9BVT - chains A and E of the 14 polymer chains in the assembly; structure by X-ray diffraction, 3.40 A resolution.

Chain A:
Name: DNA-directed RNA polymerase II subunit RPB1
From: Saccharomyces cerevisiae
Notes: EC 2.7.7.6
UniProt: P04050 (RPB1_YEAST); residue numbers follow UniProt; this construct covers 1-1733
Chain sequence (1733 residues; numbered 1 to 1733; the number before each row is that of its first residue):
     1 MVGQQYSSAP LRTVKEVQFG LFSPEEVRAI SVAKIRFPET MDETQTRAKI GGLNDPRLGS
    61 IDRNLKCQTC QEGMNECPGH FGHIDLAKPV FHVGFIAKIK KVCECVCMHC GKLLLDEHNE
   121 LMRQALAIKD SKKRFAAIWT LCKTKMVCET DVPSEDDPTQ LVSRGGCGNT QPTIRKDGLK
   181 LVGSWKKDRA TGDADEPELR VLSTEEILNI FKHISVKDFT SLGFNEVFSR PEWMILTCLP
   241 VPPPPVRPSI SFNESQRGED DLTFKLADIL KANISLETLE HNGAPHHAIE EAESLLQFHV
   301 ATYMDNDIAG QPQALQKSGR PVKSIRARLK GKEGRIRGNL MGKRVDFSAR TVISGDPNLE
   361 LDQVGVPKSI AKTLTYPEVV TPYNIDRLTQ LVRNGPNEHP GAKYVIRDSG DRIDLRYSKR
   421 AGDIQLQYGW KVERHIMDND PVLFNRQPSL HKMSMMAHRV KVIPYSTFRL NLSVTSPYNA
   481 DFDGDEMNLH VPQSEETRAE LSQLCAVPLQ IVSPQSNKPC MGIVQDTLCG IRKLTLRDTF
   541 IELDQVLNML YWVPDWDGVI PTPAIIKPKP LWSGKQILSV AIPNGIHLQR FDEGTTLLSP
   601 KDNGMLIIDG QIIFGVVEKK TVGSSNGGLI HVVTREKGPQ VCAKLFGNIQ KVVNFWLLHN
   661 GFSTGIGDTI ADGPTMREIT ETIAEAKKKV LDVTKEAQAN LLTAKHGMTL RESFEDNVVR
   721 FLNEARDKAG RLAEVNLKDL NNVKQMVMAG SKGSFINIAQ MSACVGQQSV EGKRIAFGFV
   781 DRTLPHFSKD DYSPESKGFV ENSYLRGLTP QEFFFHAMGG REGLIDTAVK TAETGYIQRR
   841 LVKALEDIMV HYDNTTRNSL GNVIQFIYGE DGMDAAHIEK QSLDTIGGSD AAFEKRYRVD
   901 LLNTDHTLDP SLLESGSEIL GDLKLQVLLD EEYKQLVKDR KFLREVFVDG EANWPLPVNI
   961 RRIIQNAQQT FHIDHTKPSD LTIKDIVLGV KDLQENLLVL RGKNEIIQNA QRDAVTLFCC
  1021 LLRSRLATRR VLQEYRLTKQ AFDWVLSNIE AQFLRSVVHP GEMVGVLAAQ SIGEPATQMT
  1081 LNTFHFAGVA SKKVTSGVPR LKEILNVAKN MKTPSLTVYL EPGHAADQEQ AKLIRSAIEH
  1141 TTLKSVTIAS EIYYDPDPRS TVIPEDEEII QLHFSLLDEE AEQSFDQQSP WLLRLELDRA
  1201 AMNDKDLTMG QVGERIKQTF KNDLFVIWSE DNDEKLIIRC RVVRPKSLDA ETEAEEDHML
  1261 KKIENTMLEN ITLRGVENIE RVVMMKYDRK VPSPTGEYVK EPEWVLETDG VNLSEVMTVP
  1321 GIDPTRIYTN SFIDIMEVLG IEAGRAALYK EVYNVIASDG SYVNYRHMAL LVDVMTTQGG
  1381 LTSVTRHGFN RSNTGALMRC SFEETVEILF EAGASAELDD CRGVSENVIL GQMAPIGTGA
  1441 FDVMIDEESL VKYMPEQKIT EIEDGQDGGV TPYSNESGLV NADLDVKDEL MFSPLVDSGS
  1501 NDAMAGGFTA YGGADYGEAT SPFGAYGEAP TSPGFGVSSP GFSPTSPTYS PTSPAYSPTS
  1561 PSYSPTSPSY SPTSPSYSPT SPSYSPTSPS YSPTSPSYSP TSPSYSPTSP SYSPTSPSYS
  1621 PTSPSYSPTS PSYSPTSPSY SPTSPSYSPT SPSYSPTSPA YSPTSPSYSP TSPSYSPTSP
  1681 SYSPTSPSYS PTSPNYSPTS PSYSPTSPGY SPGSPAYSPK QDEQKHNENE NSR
Not modelled in the structure: 1-2, 154-162, 166, 187-197, 253-255, 319-320, 1078-1097, 1157-1160, 1173-1186, 1244-1254, 1456-1733
Ion coordination: Zn2+ site 1: Cys-67, Cys-70, Cys-77, His-80; Zn2+ site 2: Cys-107, Cys-110, Cys-167; Mn2+ site 1: Asp-481, Asp-483, Asp-485 (shared with 1 residue of chain X); Mn2+ site 2: Asp-481, Asp-483 (shared with 1 residue of chain B)

Chain E:
Name: DNA-directed RNA polymerases I, II, and III subunit RPABC1
From: Saccharomyces cerevisiae
UniProt: A0A6A5Q456 (A0A6A5Q456_YEASX); numbering as in UniProt (aligned over 1-215)
Chain sequence (215 residues; numbered 1 to 215; the number before each row is that of its first residue):
     1 MDQENERNIS RLWRAFRTVK EMVKDRGYFI TQEEVELPLE DFKAKYCDSM GRPQRKMMSF
    61 QANPTEESIS KFPDMGSLWV EFCDEPSVGV KTMKTFVIHI QEKNFQTGIF VYQNNITPSA
   121 MKLVPSIPPA TIETFNEAAL VVNITHHELV PKHIRLSSDE KRELLKRYRL KESQLPRIQR
   181 ADPVALYLGL KRGEVVKIIR KSETSGRYAS YRICM
Not modelled in the structure: 1, 48-51, 120-121

How chain A and chain E interact:
Pairs across the interface - 87 pairs, chain A then chain E:
  Arg-857(A) / Tyr-168(E)
  Arg-857(A) / Leu-170(E)
  Arg-857(A) / Gln-174(E)
  Gly-861(A) / Gln-174(E)  hydrogen bond (backbone-side chain)
  Asn-862(A) / Ser-173(E)
  Asn-862(A) / Gln-174(E)
  Val-863(A) / Leu-170(E)  hydrophobic
  Val-863(A) / Gln-174(E)  hydrogen bond (backbone-backbone)
  Val-863(A) / Pro-176(E)
  Gln-865(A) / Tyr-208(E)
  Phe-866(A) / Tyr-168(E)  hydrophobic
  Phe-866(A) / Leu-175(E)  hydrophobic
  Phe-866(A) / Tyr-208(E)  hydrogen bond (backbone-side chain)
  Phe-866(A) / Ala-209(E)
  Phe-866(A) / Ser-210(E)
  Phe-866(A) / Tyr-211(E)
  Gly-869(A) / Thr-204(E)  hydrogen bond (backbone-side chain)
  Glu-870(A) / Arg-200(E)  salt bridge
  Glu-870(A) / Ser-202(E)
  Glu-870(A) / Thr-204(E)
  Glu-870(A) / Ser-205(E)  hydrogen bond (backbone-side chain)
  Glu-870(A) / Tyr-208(E)
  Asp-871(A) / Thr-204(E)
  Asp-871(A) / Ser-205(E)
  Phe-942(A) / Gly-206(E)
  Val-946(A) / Lys-201(E)
  Val-946(A) / Gly-206(E)
  Phe-947(A) / Glu-203(E)
  Trp-954(A) / Glu-203(E)
  Leu-956(A) / Thr-204(E)
  Asn-1004(A) / Arg-167(E)
  Ile-1006(A) / Glu-163(E)
  Ile-1006(A) / Arg-167(E)
  Ile-1007(A) / Tyr-168(E)  hydrophobic
  Ala-1010(A) / Tyr-168(E)
  Arg-1012(A) / Arg-207(E)
  Asp-1013(A) / Ser-205(E)  hydrogen bond (backbone-side chain)
  Asp-1013(A) / Arg-207(E)  salt bridge
  Asp-1013(A) / Ala-209(E)
  Ala-1014(A) / Ser-205(E)  hydrogen bond (backbone-side chain)
  Thr-1016(A) / Ser-205(E)
  Leu-1017(A) / Ser-202(E)
  Leu-1017(A) / Glu-203(E)
  Leu-1017(A) / Thr-204(E)
  Leu-1017(A) / Ser-205(E)  hydrogen bond (backbone-backbone)
  Leu-1017(A) / Gly-206(E)
  Met-1317(A) / Val-142(E)  hydrophobic
  Thr-1318(A) / Arg-11(E)
  Thr-1318(A) / Arg-14(E)  hydrogen bond (backbone-side chain)
  Thr-1318(A) / Val-141(E)
  Pro-1320(A) / Arg-7(E)
  Pro-1320(A) / Arg-14(E)
  Pro-1324(A) / Val-142(E)  hydrophobic
  Pro-1324(A) / His-147(E)
  Thr-1325(A) / His-146(E)  hydrogen bond (side chain-backbone)
  Thr-1325(A) / His-147(E)  hydrogen bond (backbone-side chain)
  Thr-1325(A) / Glu-148(E)  hydrogen bond (backbone-backbone)
  Arg-1326(A) / His-147(E)  hydrogen bond (backbone-side chain)
  Arg-1326(A) / Glu-148(E)
  Ile-1327(A) / His-147(E)  hydrogen bond (backbone-side chain)
  Glu-1337(A) / Pro-183(E)
  Val-1338(A) / Ile-144(E)
  Val-1338(A) / Pro-183(E)
  Leu-1339(A) / Ile-144(E)
  Leu-1339(A) / His-147(E)
  Leu-1339(A) / Val-150(E)
  Leu-1339(A) / Pro-183(E)
  Gly-1340(A) / Pro-183(E)
  Ile-1341(A) / Ile-178(E)  hydrophobic
  Ile-1341(A) / Asp-182(E)
  Glu-1342(A) / His-153(E)
  Glu-1342(A) / Ile-198(E)
  Glu-1342(A) / Arg-212(E)  salt bridge
  Ala-1343(A) / Leu-149(E)
  Arg-1345(A) / Arg-200(E)
  Ala-1346(A) / Leu-149(E)  hydrophobic
  Tyr-1365(A) / Arg-200(E)  hydrogen bond
  Tyr-1365(A) / Glu-203(E)
  Tyr-1365(A) / Thr-204(E)
  Arg-1366(A) / Thr-204(E)
  Thr-1376(A) / Arg-212(E)
  Thr-1377(A) / Pro-176(E)
  Thr-1377(A) / Arg-212(E)
  Gln-1378(A) / Arg-177(E)  hydrogen bond
  Gly-1379(A) / Arg-177(E)  hydrogen bond (backbone-backbone)
  Gly-1379(A) / Gln-179(E)
  Gly-1379(A) / Asp-182(E)
Other interface residues (no listed pair), chain A (56 interface residues in all): Asp-853, Leu-860, Ile-867, Glu-945, Val-948, Glu-1315, Val-1319, Met-1336, Ala-1347, Tyr-1349, Gly-1380
Other interface residues (no listed pair), chain E (43 interface residues in all): Ala-138, Pro-151, Arg-169, Val-184

In short:
Chain A and chain E form an interface of 56 and 43 residues respectively, with 17 hydrogen bonds and 3 salt
bridges. Polar pairs include Glu-870(A)/Arg-200(E), Asp-1013(A)/Arg-207(E) and Glu-1342(A)/Arg-212(E).
Cys-67(A), Cys-70(A), Cys-77(A) and His-80(A) form the Zn2+ site 1.
Here chain A is DNA-directed RNA polymerase II subunit RPB1 and chain E is DNA-directed RNA polymerases I, II,
and III subunit RPABC1, both from Saccharomyces cerevisiae. Entry 9BVT (RNA Pol II - High Mn(+2)
concentration) was determined by X-ray diffraction (same publication as 9BW0, 8U9R and 8U9X).
